Entry 8GZN (electron microscopy, 3.60 A resolution); this record covers chains A and J of the 13 polymer chains in the assembly.

Chain A:
Protein: Immunoglobulin heavy constant mu
Organism: Homo sapiens
UniProt: P01871 (IGHM_HUMAN); residues 124-576 here correspond to UniProt positions 1-453 (UniProt number = residue number - 123)
Sequence (453 residues; row label = number of the first residue in the row):
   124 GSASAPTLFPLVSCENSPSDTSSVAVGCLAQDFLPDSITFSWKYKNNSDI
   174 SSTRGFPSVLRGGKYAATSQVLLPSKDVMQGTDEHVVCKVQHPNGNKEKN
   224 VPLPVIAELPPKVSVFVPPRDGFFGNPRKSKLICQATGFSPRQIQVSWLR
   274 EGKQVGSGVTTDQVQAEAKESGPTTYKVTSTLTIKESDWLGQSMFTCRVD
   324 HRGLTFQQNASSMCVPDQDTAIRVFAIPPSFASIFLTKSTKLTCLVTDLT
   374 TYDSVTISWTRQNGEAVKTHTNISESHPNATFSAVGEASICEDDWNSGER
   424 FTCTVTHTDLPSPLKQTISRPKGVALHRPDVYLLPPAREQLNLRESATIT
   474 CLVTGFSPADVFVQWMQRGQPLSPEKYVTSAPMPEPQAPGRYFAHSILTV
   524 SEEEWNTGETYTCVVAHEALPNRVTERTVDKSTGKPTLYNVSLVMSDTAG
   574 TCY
Unresolved in the structure: 124-444
Disulfides: Cys474-Cys536
Curated features (UniProtKB/Swiss-Prot):
  - glycosylation (N-linked (GlcNAc...) asparagine): Asn169 (complex), Asn332 (complex), Asn395, Asn402
What the authors report for this chain:
  - self-association interface (contacts with another copy of this molecule): Tyr562 to Met568

Chain J:
Protein: Immunoglobulin J chain
Organism: Homo sapiens
UniProt: P01591 (IGJ_HUMAN); residues 1-136 here correspond to UniProt positions 24-159 (UniProt number = residue number + 23)
Sequence (136 residues; each row starts with the number of its first residue):
     1 EDERIVLVDNKCKCARITSRIIRSSEDPNEDIVERNIRIIVPLNNRENIS
    51 DPTSPLRTRFVYHLSDLCKKCDPTEVELDNQIVTATQSNICDEDSATETC
   101 YTYDRNKCYTAVVPLVYGGETKMVETALTPDACYPD
Unresolved in the structure: 1-2, 70-97
Disulfides: Cys12-Cys100, Cys108-Cys133
Curated features (UniProtKB/Swiss-Prot):
  - glycosylation: Asn48 (N-linked (GlcNAc...) (complex) asparagine)

How chain A and chain J interact:
Disulfides between the chains: Cys575(A)-Cys68(J)
Residue-residue contacts - 48 pairs, chain A then chain J:
  Arg451(A) with Tyr134(J), hydrogen bond
  Asp483(A) with Tyr117(J)
  Phe485(A) with Leu115(J), hydrophobic
  Met489(A) with Pro114(J), hydrophobic
  Val537(A) with Leu115(J), hydrophobic
  Val538(A) with Leu115(J)
  Ala539(A) with Leu115(J), hydrophobic
  Glu541(A) with Tyr117(J), hydrogen bond
  Pro544(A) with Tyr134(J), hydrophobic
  Asn545(A) with Val124(J); Glu125(J), hydrogen bond (side chain-backbone); Thr126(J); Ala127(J)
  Arg546(A) with Val124(J)
  Val547(A) with Val113(J), hydrophobic; Leu115(J), hydrophobic; Thr126(J); Ala127(J)
  Glu549(A) with Val113(J)
  Thr551(A) with Pro52(J)
  Tyr562(A) with Leu43(J)
  Asn563(A) with Thr58(J)
  Val564(A) with Thr58(J)
  Ser565(A) with Thr58(J); Arg59(J); Phe60(J)
  Leu566(A) with Phe60(J); Tyr62(J), hydrophobic
  Val567(A) with Phe60(J), hydrogen bond (backbone-backbone); Val61(J), hydrophobic; Tyr62(J), hydrogen bond (backbone-backbone)
  Met568(A) with Tyr62(J); Leu64(J), hydrophobic
  Ser569(A) with Leu64(J)
  Asp570(A) with Leu64(J); Ser65(J)
  Thr571(A) with Arg35(J), hydrogen bond (backbone-side chain); Leu64(J)
  Ala572(A) with Arg35(J), hydrogen bond (backbone-side chain)
  Gly573(A) with Leu64(J); Ser65(J)
  Thr574(A) with Ser65(J); Cys68(J)
  Cys575(A) with Leu7(J); Val8(J), hydrophobic; Ile17(J), hydrophobic; Leu64(J); Cys68(J), disulfide
Interface residues without a listed pair, chain A (29 interface residues in all): Thr548
Interface residues without a listed pair, chain J (24 interface residues in all): Lys122

In short:
29 residues of chain A and 24 residues of chain J are in contact, with 1 disulfide bond and 7 hydrogen bonds.
Among the polar pairs are Arg451(A)-Tyr134(J), Glu541(A)-Tyr117(J) and Asn545(A)-Glu125(J). From the paper: a
self-association interface involving Tyr562(A).
Here chain A is Immunoglobulin heavy constant mu and chain J is Immunoglobulin J chain, both from Homo
sapiens. Entry 8GZN (IgM-var2CSA complex) was determined by electron microscopy.
